PDB entry 2GIC | X-ray diffraction, 2.92 A resolution | chains C and D of the 6 polymer chains in the assembly

== Chain C (and D) ==
Protein: Nucleocapsid protein
Organism: Vesicular stomatitis Indiana virus
Notes: chain D of this document is another copy of the same molecule, construct and numbering; everything in this record applies to it too
UniProt: P03521 (NCAP_VSVSJ); residues 1-422 here = UniProt positions 1-422
Amino-acid sequence (422 residues; each row starts with the number of its first residue):
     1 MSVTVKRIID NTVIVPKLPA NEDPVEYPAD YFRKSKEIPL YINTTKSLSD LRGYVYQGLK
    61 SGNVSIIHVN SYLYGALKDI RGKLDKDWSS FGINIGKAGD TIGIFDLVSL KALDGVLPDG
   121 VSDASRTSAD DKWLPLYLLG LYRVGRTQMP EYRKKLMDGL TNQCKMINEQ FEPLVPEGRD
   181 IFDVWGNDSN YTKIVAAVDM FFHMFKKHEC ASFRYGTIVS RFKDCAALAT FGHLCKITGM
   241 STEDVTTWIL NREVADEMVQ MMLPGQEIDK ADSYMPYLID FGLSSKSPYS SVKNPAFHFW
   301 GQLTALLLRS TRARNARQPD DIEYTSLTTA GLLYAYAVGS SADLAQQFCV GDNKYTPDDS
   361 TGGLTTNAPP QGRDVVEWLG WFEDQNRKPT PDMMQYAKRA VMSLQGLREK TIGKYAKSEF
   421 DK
Not modelled in the structure: 1, 358-365 (chain D: 1, 359-363)
Swiss-Prot annotation at these positions:
  - binding site (RNA): Arg143, Tyr152, Lys206, Arg214, Lys286, Arg317, Arg408

== How chain C and chain D interact ==
Pairs across the interface - 95 pairs, chain C then chain D:
  Ser2(C) - Glu243(D)
  Ser2(C) - Asp244(D)  hydrogen bond
  Val5(C) - Glu243(D)
  Arg7(C) - Arg252(D)
  Arg7(C) - Ala255(D)
  Arg7(C) - Asp256(D)  salt bridge
  Arg7(C) - Val259(D)
  Ile14(C) - Met258(D)
  Ile14(C) - Val259(D)  hydrophobic
  Ile14(C) - Met262(D)  hydrophobic
  Val15(C) - Met262(D)
  Pro16(C) - Thr242(D)
  Pro16(C) - Glu243(D)
  Pro16(C) - Thr246(D)
  Pro16(C) - Met262(D)  hydrophobic
  Lys17(C) - Phe231(D)
  Lys17(C) - Met262(D)  hydrogen bond (side chain-backbone)
  Lys17(C) - Ile268(D)
  Leu18(C) - Gly232(D)
  Leu18(C) - Thr242(D)
  Leu18(C) - Asp269(D)
  Pro19(C) - Phe222(D)  hydrophobic
  Pro19(C) - Leu228(D)
  Pro19(C) - Ile268(D)
  Ala20(C) - Asp269(D)
  Glu22(C) - Lys206(D)
  Glu22(C) - Ala271(D)
  Glu26(C) - Lys207(D)  salt bridge
  Val64(C) - Met166(D)
  Ile66(C) - Met166(D)  hydrophobic
  Gly178(C) - Thr161(D)
  Arg179(C) - Thr161(D)
  Arg179(C) - Asn162(D)
  Arg179(C) - Cys164(D)
  Asp180(C) - Cys164(D)
  Asp180(C) - Asn168(D)
  Val184(C) - Cys164(D)
  Val184(C) - Lys165(D)
  Val184(C) - Met166(D)
  Asn187(C) - Lys165(D)
  Thr246(C) - Phe348(D)
  Thr247(C) - Phe348(D)
  Thr247(C) - Cys349(D)
  Ile249(C) - Gln347(D)
  Leu250(C) - Leu344(D)  hydrophobic
  Leu250(C) - Ala345(D)  hydrogen bond (backbone-backbone)
  Leu250(C) - Gln346(D)
  Leu250(C) - Gln347(D)
  Asn251(C) - Gln347(D)
  Arg252(C) - Gln347(D)
  Ala255(C) - Gln347(D)
  Ala255(C) - Phe348(D)  hydrophobic
  Val259(C) - Phe348(D)  hydrophobic
  Ser285(C) - Lys207(D)
  Asp320(C) - Thr311(D)  hydrogen bond
  Asp320(C) - Arg312(D)  salt bridge
  Asp321(C) - His233(D)  salt bridge
  Asp321(C) - Lys236(D)
  Asp321(C) - Arg312(D)  salt bridge
  Ile322(C) - Lys236(D)
  Ile322(C) - Ile237(D)
  Glu323(C) - Lys236(D)
  Glu323(C) - Ile237(D)
  Glu323(C) - Thr238(D)
  Glu323(C) - Gly239(D)
  Glu323(C) - Asp343(D)
  Glu323(C) - Arg373(D)  salt bridge
  Tyr324(C) - Ile237(D)  hydrophobic
  Tyr324(C) - Leu308(D)
  Tyr324(C) - Arg309(D)
  Tyr324(C) - Thr311(D)
  Thr325(C) - Leu308(D)
  Thr325(C) - Arg309(D)
  Ser326(C) - Asp343(D)  hydrogen bond
  Ser326(C) - Leu344(D)
  Ser326(C) - Arg373(D)
  Ala330(C) - Leu344(D)  hydrophobic
  Asp374(C) - Asp352(D)
  Val376(C) - Gln346(D)
  Val376(C) - Asp352(D)
  Val376(C) - Asn353(D)
  Val376(C) - Lys354(D)
  Leu379(C) - Gln346(D)
  Leu379(C) - Lys354(D)
  Gly380(C) - Lys354(D)
  Glu383(C) - Lys354(D)
  Glu383(C) - Asp358(D)
  Asn386(C) - Leu364(D)
  Arg387(C) - Gln371(D)
  Lys388(C) - Ser340(D)
  Lys410(C) - Thr311(D)
  Ser418(C) - Ser403(D)  hydrogen bond
  Glu419(C) - Arg309(D)  salt bridge
  Lys422(C) - Arg399(D)  hydrogen bond (side chain-backbone)
  Lys422(C) - Met402(D)
Also at the interface, not in a pair above, chain C (54 interface residues in all): Gly62, Met258, Gln318, Thr329, Leu333, Tyr415
Also at the interface, not in a pair above, chain D (64 interface residues in all): Lys86, Cys235, Leu263, Pro264, Ser310, Val338, Gly339, Ala342, Val350, Tyr355, Thr356, Tyr396

== Summary ==
The interface between chain C and chain D involves 54 residues on one side and 64 on the other, with 7
hydrogen bonds and 7 salt bridges. Polar pairs include Arg7(C)-Asp256(D), Glu26(C)-Lys207(D) and
Asp320(C)-Arg312(D). From UniProt: 7 RNA-binding residues on chain C.
Both chains are Nucleocapsid protein (Vesicular stomatitis Indiana virus). Entry 2GIC (Crystal Structure of a
vesicular stomatitis virus nucleocapsid-RNA complex) was determined by X-ray diffraction.
